Entry 5TIP (X-ray diffraction, 2.00 A resolution); this record covers chain A.

[Chain A]
Molecule: Major capsid protein
Source organism: Paramecium bursaria Chlorella virus 1
UniProtKB: P30328 (MCP_PBCV1); residue numbers follow UniProt; this construct covers 2-437
Amino-acid sequence (436 residues; numbered 2 to 437; the number before each row is that of its first residue):
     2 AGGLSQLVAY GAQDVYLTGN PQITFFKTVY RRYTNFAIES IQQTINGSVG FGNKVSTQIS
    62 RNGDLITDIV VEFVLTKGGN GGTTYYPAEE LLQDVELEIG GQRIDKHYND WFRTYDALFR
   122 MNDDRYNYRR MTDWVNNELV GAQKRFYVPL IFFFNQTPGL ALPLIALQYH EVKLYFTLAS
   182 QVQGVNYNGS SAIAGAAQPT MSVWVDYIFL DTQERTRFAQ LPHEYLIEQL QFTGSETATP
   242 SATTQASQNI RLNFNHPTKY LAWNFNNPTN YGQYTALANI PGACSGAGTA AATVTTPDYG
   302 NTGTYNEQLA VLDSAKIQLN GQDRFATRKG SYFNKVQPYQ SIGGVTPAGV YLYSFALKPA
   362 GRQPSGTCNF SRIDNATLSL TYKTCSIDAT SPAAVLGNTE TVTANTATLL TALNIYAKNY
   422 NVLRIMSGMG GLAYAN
UniProt features mapped onto this chain:
  - glycosylation (N-linked (Glc...) asparagine): N280, N302, N399, N406
Covalently attached groups: glycan linked to N280, N302; beta-D-glucopyranose (BGC) linked to N399, N406
Bound ions: Hg2+ near C369 (its only coordinating residue here)
Residues lining bound ligands: 6-deoxy-2,3-di-O-methyl-mannose (7CV; 6-deoxy-2,3-di-O-methyl-alpha-L-mannopyranose): L140, P393, L397
What the authors report for this chain:
  - post-translational modification sites: N280, N302, N399, N406
  - contacts within the chain: N280-G289, N280-A390, N280-T391, D299-N302, A395-N399, N399-T400
  - binding site for beta-D-glucopyranose: D299, G398
  - binding site for alpha-D-galactopyranose: L140, V141, G287, A394

[In short]
Ligands of chain A: 6-deoxy-2,3-di-O-methyl-mannose. Beta-D-glucopyranose is covalently linked to N280, N302,
N399 and N406. From the paper: a binding site for alpha-D-galactopyranose at L140, V141 and G287 among others;
a binding site for beta-D-glucopyranose at D299 and G398.
Chain A is Major capsid protein (Paramecium bursaria Chlorella virus 1); the structure, The Structure of the
Major Capsid protein of PBCV-1, was determined by X-ray diffraction (same publication as 5TIQ).
